PDB entry 5VOH | X-ray diffraction, 2.30 A resolution | chains A and C of the 4 polymer chains in the assembly

Chain A (and C):
Protein: NADH oxidase
Source organism: Lactobacillus brevis KB290
Notes: chain C of this document is another copy of the same molecule, construct and numbering; everything in this record applies to it too
UniProt: M5B0V2 (M5B0V2_LACBR); residues 1-450 here correspond to UniProt positions 19-468 (UniProt number = residue number + 18)
Chain sequence (518 residues; numbered -49 to 468; the number before each row is that of its first residue; numbers below 1 keep their minus sign (Met-49 is residue -49)):
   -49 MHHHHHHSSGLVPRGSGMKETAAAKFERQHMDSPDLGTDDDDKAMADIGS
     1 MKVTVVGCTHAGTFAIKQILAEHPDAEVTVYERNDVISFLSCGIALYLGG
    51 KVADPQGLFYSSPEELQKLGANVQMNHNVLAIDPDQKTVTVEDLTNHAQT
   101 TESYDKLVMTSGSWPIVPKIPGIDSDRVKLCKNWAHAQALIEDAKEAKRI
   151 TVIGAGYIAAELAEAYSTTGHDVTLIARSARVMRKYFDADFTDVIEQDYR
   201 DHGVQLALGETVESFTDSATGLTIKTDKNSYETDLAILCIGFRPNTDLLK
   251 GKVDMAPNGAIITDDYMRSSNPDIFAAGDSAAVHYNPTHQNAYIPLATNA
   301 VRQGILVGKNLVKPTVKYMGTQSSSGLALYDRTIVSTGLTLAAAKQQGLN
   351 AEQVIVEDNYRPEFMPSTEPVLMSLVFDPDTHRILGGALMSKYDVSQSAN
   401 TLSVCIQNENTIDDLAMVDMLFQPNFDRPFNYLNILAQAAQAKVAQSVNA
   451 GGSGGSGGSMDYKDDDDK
Disordered / not traced: -49 to 0, 449-468 (chain C: -49 to 0, 450-468)
Differences from the reference sequence: initiating methionine (-49); expression tag (-48 to 0, 451-468); engineered mutation Ala159 (Gly177 in M5B0V2), Ala177 (Asp195 in M5B0V2), Arg178 (Ala196 in M5B0V2), Ser179 (Met197 in M5B0V2), Arg184 (Pro202 in M5B0V2)
Modified positions: Cys42 (S-hydroxycysteine; CSO)
Ligand contacts:
  - FAD (flavin-adenine dinucleotide), molecule 1: Val6, Gly7, Cys8, Thr9, His10, Ala11, Gly12, Tyr31, Glu32, Arg33, Asn34, Ser41, Cys42, Ile44, His77, Asn78, Val79, Thr110, Ser111, Gly112, Ser113, Cys131, Lys132, Ile158, Phe242, Asn245, Leu248, Ala277, Gly278, Asp279, Pro295, Leu296, Ala297, Thr298, Ala300
  - FAD, molecule 2: Phe422, Gln423, Pro424
  - NADPH (NDP; NADPH dihydro-nicotinamide-adenine-dinucleotide phosphate): Gly154, Ala155, Gly156, Tyr157, Ile158, Glu161, Ile176, Ala177, Arg178, Ser179, Arg184, Lys185, Tyr186, Glu210, Cys239, Ile240, Gly241, Phe242, Pro295, Leu296, Ser325, Gly326
Reported in the primary citation:
  - conformationally variable residues (side-chain flip): Gly154, Tyr157
  - contacts within the chain: Gly154-Ala159
  - binding site for NADPH: Arg178, Tyr186

Chain A / chain C interface:
Contacting residue pairs (17):
  Ala180(A) - Gln346(C)
  Arg184(A) - Ala180(C)
  Arg184(A) - Arg184(C)
  Arg200(A) - Lys345(C)  hydrogen bond (side chain-backbone)
  Arg200(A) - Gln346(C)  hydrogen bond (side chain-backbone)
  Arg200(A) - Gln347(C)
  Arg200(A) - Gly348(C)
  Leu208(A) - Gln346(C)  hydrogen bond (backbone-side chain)
  Gly209(A) - Gln346(C)
  Thr211(A) - Arg178(C)  hydrogen bond
  Lys228(A) - Pro257(C)
  Asn229(A) - Pro257(C)
  Pro257(A) - Lys228(C)
  Lys345(A) - Arg200(C)
  Gln346(A) - Ala180(C)  hydrogen bond (side chain-backbone)
  Gln346(A) - Arg200(C)  hydrogen bond (backbone-side chain)
  Gly348(A) - Arg200(C)
Interface residues without a listed pair, chain A (14 interface residues in all): Arg181, Asp227
Interface residues without a listed pair, chain C (16 interface residues in all): Asp193, Glu196, Leu208, Lys225, Asn229, Asn258

Overview:
The interface between chain A and chain C involves 14 residues on one side and 16 on the other; the contacts
include 6 hydrogen bonds. Polar contacts include Arg200(A)-Lys345(C), Arg200(A)-Gln346(C) and
Leu208(A)-Gln346(C). From the paper: a binding site for NADPH at Arg178(A) and Tyr186(A); conformational
variability at Gly154(A) and Tyr157(A).
Chain A and chain C are both NADH oxidase (Lactobacillus brevis KB290); the structure, Crystal structure of
engineered water-forming NADPH oxidase (TPNOX) bound to NADPH. The G159A, D177A, A178R, M179S ..., was
determined by X-ray diffraction (same publication as 5VN0).
